PDB entry 3RZW | X-ray diffraction, 2.15 A resolution | chains A and D

# Chain A
Protein: Monobody ySMB-9
Source organism: Homo sapiens
Notes: antibody fragment or engineered binder
Chain sequence (95 residues; numbered -4 to 90; the number before each row is that of its first residue; numbers below 1 keep their minus sign (Gly-4 is residue -4)):
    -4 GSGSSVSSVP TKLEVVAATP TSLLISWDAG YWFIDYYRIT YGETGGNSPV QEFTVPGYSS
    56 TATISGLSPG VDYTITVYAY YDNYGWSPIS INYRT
Not modelled in the structure: -4 to 1

# Chain D
Protein: Small ubiquitin-related modifier 1
Source organism: Homo sapiens
Reference sequence: P63165 (SUMO1_HUMAN); residues 1-97 here = UniProt positions 1-97
Chain sequence (99 residues; numbered -1 to 97; the number before each row is that of its first residue; numbers below 1 keep their minus sign (Gly-1 is residue -1)):
    -1 GSMSDQEAKP STEDLGDKKE GEYIKLKVIG QDSSEIHFKV KMTTHLKKLK ESYAQRQGVP
    59 MNSLRFLFEG QRIADNHTPK ELGMEEEDVI EVYQEQTGG
Not modelled in the structure: -1 to 19
Sequence notes: expression tag (-1 to 0); engineered mutation Ala52 (Cys in P63165)
UniProt features mapped onto this chain:
  - region ((Microbial infection) Interaction with Tula hantavirus): Lys16 to Lys25, Lys37 to Met40
  - site: Phe36 (Interaction with PIAS2)
  - modified residue: Ser2 (N-acetylserine), Ser9 (Phosphoserine), Ser32 (Phosphoserine)
  - cross-link: Lys7 (Glycyl lysine isopeptide (Lys-Gly) (interchain with G-Cter in SUMO1)), Lys16 (Glycyl lysine isopeptide (Lys-Gly) (interchain with G-Cter in SUMO2)), Lys17 (Glycyl lysine isopeptide (Lys-Gly) (interchain with G-Cter in SUMO2)), Lys23 (Glycyl lysine isopeptide (Lys-Gly) (interchain with G-Cter in SUMO2)), Lys25 (Glycyl lysine isopeptide (Lys-Gly) (interchain with G-Cter in SUMO1)), Lys37 (Glycyl lysine isopeptide (Lys-Gly) (interchain with G-Cter in SUMO2)), Lys39 (Glycyl lysine isopeptide (Lys-Gly) (interchain with G-Cter in SUMO2)), Lys45 (Glycyl lysine isopeptide (Lys-Gly) (interchain with G-Cter in SUMO2)), Lys46 (Glycyl lysine isopeptide (Lys-Gly) (interchain with G-Cter in SUMO2)), Gly97 (Glycyl lysine isopeptide (Gly-Lys) (interchain with K-? in acceptor proteins))
  - mutagenesis: Phe36 (F36A: Abolishes binding to PIAS2), Gly97 (G97A: Abolishes sumoylation of ZBED1)

# Interface between chain A and chain D
Pairs across the interface (27):
  Tyr26(A) - Glu33(D)
  Tyr26(A) - Ile34(D)
  Tyr26(A) - His35(D)  hydrogen bond (backbone-backbone)
  Trp27(A) - Lys23(D)
  Trp27(A) - His35(D)
  Trp27(A) - Phe36(D)
  Trp27(A) - Lys37(D)
  Phe28(A) - Ile34(D)  hydrophobic
  Phe28(A) - His35(D)  hydrogen bond (backbone-backbone)
  Phe28(A) - Phe36(D)  hydrophobic
  Phe28(A) - Ser50(D)
  Phe28(A) - Gln53(D)
  Phe28(A) - Arg54(D)
  Ile29(A) - Arg54(D)
  Asp30(A) - Lys46(D)  salt bridge
  Gly52(A) - Arg54(D)
  Tyr53(A) - Arg54(D)
  Tyr76(A) - Phe36(D)
  Tyr76(A) - Lys37(D)
  Tyr76(A) - Lys46(D)
  Tyr76(A) - Leu47(D)
  Asp77(A) - Thr42(D)
  Asp77(A) - Lys46(D)
  Asn78(A) - Tyr21(D)
  Tyr79(A) - Tyr21(D)  hydrophobic
  Tyr79(A) - Lys37(D)
  Trp81(A) - Lys37(D)

# Summary
12 residues of chain A and 13 residues of chain D are in contact; the contacts include 2 hydrogen bonds and 1
salt bridge. Polar pairs include Asp30(A)-Lys46(D), Tyr26(A)-His35(D) and Phe28(A)-His35(D). Curated
annotation (UniProt) lists 2 mutagenesis sites on chain D.
Chain A is Monobody ySMB-9 and chain D is Small ubiquitin-related modifier 1, both from Homo sapiens; the
structure, Crystal Structure of the Monobody ySMB-9 bound to human SUMO1, was determined by X-ray diffraction
(same publication as 3UYO).
